Entry 5BKN (X-ray diffraction, 3.00 A resolution); this record covers chains I and J of the 39 polymer chains in the assembly.

Chain I (and J):
Protein: Coat protein
Source organism: Satellite tobacco mosaic virus
Notes: chain J of this document is another copy of the same molecule, construct and numbering; everything in this record applies to it too
UniProtKB: P17574 (COAT_STMV); residues 1-159 here = UniProt positions 1-159
Amino-acid sequence (159 residues; numbered 1 to 159; the number before each row is that of its first residue):
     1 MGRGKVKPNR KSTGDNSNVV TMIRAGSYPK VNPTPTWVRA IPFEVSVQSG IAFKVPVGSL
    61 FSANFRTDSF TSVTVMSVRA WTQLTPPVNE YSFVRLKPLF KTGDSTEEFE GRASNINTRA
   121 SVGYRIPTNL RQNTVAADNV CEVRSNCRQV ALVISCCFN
Unresolved in the structure: 1-15

Chain I / chain J interface:
Contacting residue pairs (26):
  Glu44(I) - Arg112(J)  salt bridge
  Arg66(I) - Thr106(J)  hydrogen bond
  Arg66(I) - Glu107(J)  salt bridge
  Thr82(I) - Tyr91(J)
  Gln83(I) - Tyr91(J)
  Gln83(I) - Arg112(J)
  Leu84(I) - Asn89(J)
  Leu84(I) - Glu90(J)
  Leu84(I) - Tyr91(J)
  Thr85(I) - Asn89(J)  hydrogen bond
  Thr85(I) - Ile116(J)
  Asn115(I) - Asn115(J)
  Asn117(I) - Tyr91(J)
  Asn117(I) - Ser114(J)
  Asn117(I) - Asn115(J)
  Asn117(I) - Ile116(J)  hydrogen bond (backbone-backbone)
  Asn117(I) - Asn117(J)
  Thr118(I) - Tyr91(J)
  Thr118(I) - Ser114(J)
  Thr118(I) - Asn115(J)  hydrogen bond
  Arg119(I) - Tyr91(J)
  Arg119(I) - Arg112(J)
  Arg119(I) - Ala113(J)  hydrogen bond (side chain-backbone)
  Arg119(I) - Ser114(J)  hydrogen bond (backbone-backbone)
  Arg148(I) - Asn89(J)
  Ala151(I) - Arg112(J)
Interface residues without a listed pair, chain I (14 interface residues in all): Ser92, Ile116

Summary:
14 residues of chain I face 11 of chain J across their interface, with 6 hydrogen bonds and 2 salt bridges.
Polar pairs include Glu44(I)-Arg112(J), Arg66(I)-Glu107(J) and Arg66(I)-Thr106(J).
Chain I and chain J are both Coat protein (Satellite tobacco mosaic virus); the structure, Crystallographic
structure of a cubic crystal form of STMV (84.5 degree rotation) grown from chloride, was determined by X-ray
diffraction (same publication as 5BKL, 7M2T, 7M2V, 7M3T, 7M50 and 7M57).
